PDB entry 9M6H | electron microscopy, 3.27 A resolution | chains G and K of the 20 polymer chains in the assembly

# Chain G (and K)
Name: Flagellar hook-associated protein 2
From: Salmonella enterica subsp. enterica serovar Typhimurium
Notes: chain K of this document is another copy of the same molecule, construct and numbering; everything in this record applies to it too
UniProtKB: P16328 (FLID_SALTY); residues 21-450 here = UniProt positions 21-450
Amino-acid sequence (430 residues; row label = number of the first residue in the row):
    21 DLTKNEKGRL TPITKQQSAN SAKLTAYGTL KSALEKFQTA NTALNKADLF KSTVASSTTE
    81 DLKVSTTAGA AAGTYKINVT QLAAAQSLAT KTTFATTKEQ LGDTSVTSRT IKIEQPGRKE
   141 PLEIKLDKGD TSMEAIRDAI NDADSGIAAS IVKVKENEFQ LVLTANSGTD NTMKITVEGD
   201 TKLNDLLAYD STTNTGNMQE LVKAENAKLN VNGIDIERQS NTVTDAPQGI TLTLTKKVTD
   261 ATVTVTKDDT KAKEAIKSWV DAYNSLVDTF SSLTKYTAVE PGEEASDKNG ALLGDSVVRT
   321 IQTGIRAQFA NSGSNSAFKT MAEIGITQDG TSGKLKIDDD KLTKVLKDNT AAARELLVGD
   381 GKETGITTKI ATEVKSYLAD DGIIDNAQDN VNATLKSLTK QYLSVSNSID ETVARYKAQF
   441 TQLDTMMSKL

# Chain G / chain K interface
Pairs across the interface (35; chain G residue first):
  Lys71(G) - Asn161(K)
  Thr78(G) - Thr255(K)  hydrogen bond
  Ala91(G) - Ala169(K)
  Ala91(G) - Ile171(K)
  Gly93(G) - Ser170(K)
  Thr94(G) - Ser170(K)  hydrogen bond (backbone-side chain)
  Thr94(G) - Val172(K)
  Tyr95(G) - Ile171(K)
  Tyr95(G) - Val172(K)  hydrophobic
  Tyr95(G) - Lys173(K)
  Val231(G) - Lys173(K)
  Val231(G) - Val174(K)
  Asn232(G) - Val172(K)
  Asn232(G) - Lys173(K)
  Asn232(G) - Val174(K)
  Asn232(G) - Gln180(K)
  Asn232(G) - Leu221(K)
  Ile234(G) - Val174(K)  hydrophobic
  Ile236(G) - Val174(K)
  Ile236(G) - Lys175(K)
  Arg238(G) - Lys175(K)
  Ser240(G) - Lys175(K)  hydrogen bond (backbone-side chain)
  Thr242(G) - Glu176(K)
  Val243(G) - Lys173(K)
  Val243(G) - Glu176(K)
  Asp245(G) - Lys173(K)  salt bridge
  Asp245(G) - Asn177(K)  hydrogen bond (side chain-backbone)
  Asp245(G) - Glu178(K)
  Asp245(G) - Phe179(K)
  Ala246(G) - Lys173(K)
  Pro247(G) - Ile171(K)  hydrophobic
  Asp260(G) - Leu102(K)
  Asp368(G) - Asp164(K)
  Asn369(G) - Asp164(K)  hydrogen bond
  Ala371(G) - Asn161(K)
Also at the interface, not in a pair above, chain G (26 interface residues in all): Thr79, Ala92, Lys96, Thr244, Arg374
Also at the interface, not in a pair above, chain K (20 interface residues in all): Asp162, Ala168, Lys256

# In short
26 residues of chain G and 20 residues of chain K are in contact; the contacts include 5 hydrogen bonds and 1
salt bridge. Polar contacts include Asp245(G)-Lys173(K), Thr78(G)-Thr255(K) and Thr94(G)-Ser170(K).
Chain G and chain K are both Flagellar hook-associated protein 2 (Salmonella enterica subsp. enterica serovar
Typhimurium); the structure, structure of FliD-FliC at a 10:10 stoichiometry, was determined by electron
microscopy.
